Entry 3KTP (X-ray diffraction, 1.50 A resolution); this record covers chains A and B.

Chain A:
Molecule: Polyadenylate-binding protein 1
Source organism: Homo sapiens
Notes: fragment: C-terminal domain
Reference sequence: P11940 (PABP1_HUMAN); numbering as in UniProt (aligned over 544-626)
Sequence (88 residues; numbered 539 to 626; the number before each row is that of its first residue):
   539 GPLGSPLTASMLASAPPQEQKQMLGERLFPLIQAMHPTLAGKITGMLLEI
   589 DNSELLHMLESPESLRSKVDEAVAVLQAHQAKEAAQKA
Unresolved in the structure: 539-543, 622-626
Construct notes: expression tag (539-543)

Chain B:
Molecule: Trinucleotide repeat-containing gene 6C protein
Notes: fragment: PABPC1-binding fragment
Reference sequence: Q9HCJ0 (TNR6C_HUMAN); residue numbers follow UniProt; this construct covers 1380-1401
Sequence (22 residues; numbered 1380 to 1401; the number before each row is that of its first residue):
  1380 GSSINWPPEFHPGVPWKGLQNI
Unresolved in the structure: 1380-1383, 1400-1401
From the paper describing this entry:
  - contacts within the chain: Pro1387-Trp1395 (hydrogen bond), His1390-Val1393 (backbone contact), Trp1395-Leu1398 (backbone contact)
  - mutagenesis - P1386A, P1394A: decreased binding to Polyadenylate-binding protein 1 (chain A)

Chain A / chain B interface:
Contacting residue pairs (26):
  Gln556(A) with Leu1398(B); Gln1399(B), hydrogen bond (side chain-backbone)
  Lys559(A) with Leu1398(B)
  Gln560(A) with Phe1389(B); Val1393(B), hydrogen bond (side chain-backbone); Pro1394(B); Trp1395(B), hydrogen bond (side chain-backbone)
  Gly563(A) with Phe1389(B)
  Glu564(A) with Phe1389(B); Pro1391(B); Gly1392(B), hydrogen bond (side chain-backbone)
  Phe567(A) with Phe1389(B); Pro1391(B), hydrophobic
  Gly579(A) with Glu1388(B); Phe1389(B), hydrogen bond (backbone-backbone)
  Lys580(A) with Pro1386(B); Glu1388(B)
  Thr582(A) with Phe1389(B)
  Gly583(A) with Pro1387(B); Trp1395(B)
  Met584(A) with Trp1385(B), hydrophobic; Pro1386(B), hydrophobic
  Leu586(A) with Phe1389(B), hydrophobic; Trp1395(B), hydrophobic
  Leu614(A) with Pro1386(B)
  His617(A) with Trp1385(B)
Other interface residues (no listed pair), chain A (16 interface residues in all): Glu587, Val613
The authors on this interface:
  - pairs named by the authors: Gln556(A)-Gln1399(B) (hydrogen bond), Gln560(A)-Val1393(B) (hydrogen bond), Gln560(A)-Trp1395(B) (hydrogen bond), Gly563(A)-Phe1389(B) (hydrophobic contact), Glu564(A)-Gly1392(B) (hydrogen bond), Thr582(A)-Phe1389(B) (hydrophobic contact), Leu586(A)-Phe1389(B) (hydrophobic contact), Trp1385(B)-Glu587(A), Pro1386(B)-Met584(A) (hydrophobic contact), Phe1389(B)-Gly579(A) (backbone contact), Trp1395(B)-Leu586(A) (hydrophobic contact), Leu1398(B)-Gln556(A) (hydrophobic contact)
  - interface residues, chain B: Trp1385(B), Phe1389(B), Pro1391(B)
  - hot spots on chain B (mutagenesis) - F1389A: abolished binding to Polyadenylate-binding protein 1 (chain A)
  - hot spots on chain B (mutagenesis) - W1385A (14-fold): decreased binding to Polyadenylate-binding protein 1 (chain A)

Overview:
16 residues of chain A and 12 residues of chain B are in contact; the contacts include 5 hydrogen bonds. Among
the polar pairs are Gln556(A)-Gln1399(B), Gln560(A)-Val1393(B) and Gln560(A)-Trp1395(B). The paper describes
hydrogen bonds between Gln556(A) and Gln1399(B), Gln560(A) and Val1393(B) and Gln560(A) and Trp1395(B) among
others; hydrophobic contacts between Gly563(A) and Phe1389(B), Thr582(A) and Phe1389(B) and Leu586(A) and
Phe1389(B) among others; a contact between Trp1385(B) and Glu587(A). From the paper: P1386A, P1394A and W1385A
of chain B reduce binding to Polyadenylate-binding protein 1 (chain A); interface residues Trp1385(B),
Phe1389(B) and Pro1391(B).
Here chain A is Polyadenylate-binding protein 1 (Homo sapiens) and chain B is Trinucleotide repeat-containing
gene 6C protein. Entry 3KTP (Structural basis of GW182 recognition by poly(A)-binding protein) was determined
by X-ray diffraction together with 3KTR from the same study.
